6CHB - chains F and I of the 18 polymer chains in the assembly; structure by X-ray diffraction, 6.80 A resolution (low resolution: residue-level contacts below are approximate; hydrogen-bond / salt-bridge calls are withheld).

Chain F:
Molecule: Envelope glycoprotein gp120
From: Human immunodeficiency virus 1
UniProt: Q2N0S6 (Q2N0S6_9HIV1); the construct lacks a stretch of the UniProt sequence and is renumbered around it, so the offset changes along the chain: 31-140 = UniProt 30-139; 149-185 = UniProt 140-176; 187-309 = UniProt 186-308; 312-321 = UniProt 309-318; 2 more segments
Sequence (479 residues; each row starts with the number of its first residue; note: 12 numbers in that range are skipped by the numbering (no residue carries them; nothing is unmodelled there); a row labelled like 185A-185I holds insertion residues (185A, then the next letters in order)):
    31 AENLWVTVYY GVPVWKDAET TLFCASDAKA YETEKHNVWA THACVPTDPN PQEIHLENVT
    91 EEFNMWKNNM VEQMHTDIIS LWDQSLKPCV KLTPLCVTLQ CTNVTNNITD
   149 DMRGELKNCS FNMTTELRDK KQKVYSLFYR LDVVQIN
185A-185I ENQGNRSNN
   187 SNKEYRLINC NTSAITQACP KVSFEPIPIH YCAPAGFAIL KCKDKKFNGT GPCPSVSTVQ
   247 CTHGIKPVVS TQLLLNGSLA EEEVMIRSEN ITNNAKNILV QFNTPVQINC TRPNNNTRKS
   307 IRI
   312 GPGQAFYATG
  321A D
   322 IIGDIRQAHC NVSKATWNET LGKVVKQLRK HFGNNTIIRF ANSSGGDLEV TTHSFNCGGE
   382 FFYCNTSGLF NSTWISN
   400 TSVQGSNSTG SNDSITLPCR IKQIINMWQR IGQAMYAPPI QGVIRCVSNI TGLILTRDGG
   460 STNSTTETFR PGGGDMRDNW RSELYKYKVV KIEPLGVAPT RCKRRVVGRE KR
Disordered / not traced: 149-151, 185A-185I, 400-410, 506-511
Sequence notes: conflict Asn332 (Thr330 in Q2N0S6); engineered mutation Cys501 (Ala498 in Q2N0S6)
Disulfide bonds: Cys54-Cys74, Cys119-Cys205, Cys126-Cys196, Cys131-Cys157, Cys218-Cys247, Cys228-Cys239, Cys296-Cys331, Cys385-Cys418
Reported in the primary citation:
  - post-translational modification sites: Asn332

Chain I:
Molecule: BG18 Heavy Chain
From: Homo sapiens
Sequence (241 residues; each row starts with the number of its first residue):
     1 QVQLRESGPG LVKPSETLSL SCTVSQDSRP SDHSWTWVRQ SPGKALEWIG DIHYNGATTY
    61 NPSLRSRVRI ELDQSIPRFS LKMTSMTAAD TGMYYCARNA IRIYGVVALG EWFHYGMDVW
   121 GQGTAVTVSS ASTKGPSVFP LAPSSKSTSG GTAALGCLVK DYFPEPVTVS WNSGALTSGV
   181 HTFPAVLQSS GLYSLSSVVT VPSSSLGTQT YICNVNHKPS NTKVDKRVEP KSCDKHHHHH
   241 H
Disordered / not traced: 1, 147-150, 233-241

Interface between chain F and chain I:
Contacting residue pairs (9; chain F residue first):
  Asn137(F) - Phe113(I)
  Thr139(F) - Phe113(I)
  Asp325(F) - Tyr104(I)
  Asp325(F) - Glu111(I)
  Ile326(F) - Glu111(I)
  Arg327(F) - Gly105(I)
  Arg327(F) - Glu111(I)
  His330(F) - Leu109(I)
  Thr415(F) - Ala108(I)
Other interface residues (no listed pair), chain I (7 interface residues in all): Val106

In short:
The chain F/chain I interface involves 7 residues from each chain. From the paper: a modification site at
Asn332(F).
Chain F is Envelope glycoprotein gp120 (Human immunodeficiency virus 1) and chain I is BG18 Heavy Chain (Homo
sapiens); the structure, Crystal structure of a natively-glycosylated BG505 SOSIP.664 HIV-1 Envelope Trimer in
complex with the broadly-neutralizing antibodies ..., was determined by X-ray diffraction (same publication as
6CH7, 6CH8 and 6CH9).
